Entry 5NC5 (X-ray diffraction, 3.20 A resolution); this record covers chains A and B of the 8 polymer chains in the assembly.

Chain A (and B):
Protein: Multidrug efflux pump subunit AcrB
Organism: Escherichia coli K-12
Notes: chain B of this document is another copy of the same molecule, construct and numbering; everything in this record applies to it too
UniProt: P31224 (ACRB_ECOLI); residue numbers follow UniProt; this construct covers 1-1049
Sequence (1049 residues; numbered 1 to 1049; the number before each row is that of its first residue):
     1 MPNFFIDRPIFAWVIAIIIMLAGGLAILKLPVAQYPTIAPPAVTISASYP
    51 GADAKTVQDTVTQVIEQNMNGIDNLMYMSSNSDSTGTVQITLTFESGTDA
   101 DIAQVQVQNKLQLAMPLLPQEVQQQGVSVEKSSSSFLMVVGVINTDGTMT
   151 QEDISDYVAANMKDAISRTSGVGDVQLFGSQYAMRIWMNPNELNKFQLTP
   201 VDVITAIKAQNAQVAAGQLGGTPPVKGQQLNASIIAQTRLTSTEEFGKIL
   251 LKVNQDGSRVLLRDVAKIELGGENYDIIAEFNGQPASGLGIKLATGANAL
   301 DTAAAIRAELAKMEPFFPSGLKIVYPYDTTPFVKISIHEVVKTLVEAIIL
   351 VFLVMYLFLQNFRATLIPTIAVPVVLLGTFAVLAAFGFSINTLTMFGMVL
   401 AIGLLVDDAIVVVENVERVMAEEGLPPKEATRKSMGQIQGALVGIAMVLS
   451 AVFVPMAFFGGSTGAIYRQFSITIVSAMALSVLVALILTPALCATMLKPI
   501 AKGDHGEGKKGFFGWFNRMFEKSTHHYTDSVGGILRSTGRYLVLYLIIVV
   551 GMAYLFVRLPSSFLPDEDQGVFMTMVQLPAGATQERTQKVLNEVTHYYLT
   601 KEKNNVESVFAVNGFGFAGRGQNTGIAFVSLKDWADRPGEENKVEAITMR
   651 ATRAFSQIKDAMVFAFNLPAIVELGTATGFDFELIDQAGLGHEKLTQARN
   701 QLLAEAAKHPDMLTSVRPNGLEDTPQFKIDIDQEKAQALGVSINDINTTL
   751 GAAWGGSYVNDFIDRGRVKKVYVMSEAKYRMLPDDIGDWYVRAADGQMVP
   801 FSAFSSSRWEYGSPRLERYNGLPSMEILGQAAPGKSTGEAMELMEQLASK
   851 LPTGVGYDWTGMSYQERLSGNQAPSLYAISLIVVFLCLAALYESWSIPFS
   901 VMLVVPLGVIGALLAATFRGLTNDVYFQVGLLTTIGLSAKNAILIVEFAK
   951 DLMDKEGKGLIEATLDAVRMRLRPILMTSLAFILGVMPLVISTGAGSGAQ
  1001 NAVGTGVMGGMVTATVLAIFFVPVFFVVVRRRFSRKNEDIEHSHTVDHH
Not modelled in the structure: 1045-1049 (chain B: 1034-1049)
Curated features (UniProtKB/Swiss-Prot):
  - mutagenesis: His526 (H526Y: Partially restores chloramphenicol resistance to an AcrZ G30R mutant)

Interface between chain A and chain B:
Pairs across the interface (120):
  Arg8(A) - Glu893(B)
  Pro9(A) - Glu893(B)
  Ile10(A) - Ala889(B)
  Ile10(A) - Glu893(B)  hydrogen bond (backbone-side chain)
  Ile10(A) - Ser894(B)
  Ile10(A) - Trp895(B)
  Phe11(A) - Ala890(B)  hydrophobic
  Phe11(A) - Glu893(B)  hydrogen bond (backbone-side chain)
  Trp13(A) - Trp895(B)  hydrophobic
  Val14(A) - Leu886(B)
  Ile17(A) - Leu886(B)  hydrophobic
  Leu21(A) - Ile882(B)  hydrophobic
  Leu25(A) - Ile879(B)  hydrophobic
  Asp101(A) - Asp73(B)
  Asp101(A) - Gln106(B)  hydrogen bond
  Gln104(A) - Lys110(B)
  Val105(A) - Val105(B)  hydrophobic
  Gln108(A) - Asn109(B)  hydrogen bond (side chain-backbone)
  Gln108(A) - Leu113(B)
  Gln112(A) - Gln112(B)
  Gln123(A) - Pro116(B)
  Gln124(A) - Leu117(B)
  Val127(A) - Leu113(B)
  Val129(A) - Lys110(B)  hydrogen bond (backbone-side chain)
  Lys131(A) - Asp73(B)  salt bridge
  Asp164(A) - Gln67(B)
  Asp164(A) - Asn70(B)
  Ser167(A) - Asn70(B)
  Ser167(A) - Gly71(B)  hydrogen bond (backbone-backbone)
  Arg168(A) - Met69(B)
  Arg168(A) - Asn70(B)
  Arg168(A) - Met78(B)
  Arg168(A) - Asn820(B)  hydrogen bond
  Ser170(A) - Asp73(B)
  Ser170(A) - Asn74(B)  hydrogen bond (side chain-backbone)
  Gln210(A) - Gln733(B)
  Gln213(A) - Thr56(B)  hydrogen bond
  Gln213(A) - Asp59(B)
  Gln213(A) - Thr60(B)
  Val214(A) - Asn747(B)
  Ala215(A) - Tyr49(B)  hydrophobic
  Ala215(A) - Gly51(B)
  Ala215(A) - Ala52(B)  hydrophobic
  Ala215(A) - Gly751(B)
  Ala216(A) - Gly51(B)  hydrogen bond (backbone-backbone)
  Ala216(A) - Leu750(B)  hydrophobic
  Ala216(A) - Trp754(B)
  Gly217(A) - Gly51(B)  hydrogen bond (backbone-backbone)
  Gly217(A) - Gly755(B)
  Gln218(A) - Ser84(B)  hydrogen bond (side chain-backbone)
  Gln218(A) - Trp754(B)
  Gln218(A) - Arg780(B)
  Leu219(A) - Phe727(B)  hydrophobic
  Leu219(A) - Leu782(B)
  Leu219(A) - Pro783(B)
  Gly220(A) - Gln622(B)  hydrogen bond (backbone-side chain)
  Gly220(A) - Arg780(B)  hydrogen bond (backbone-backbone)
  Gly220(A) - Met781(B)  hydrogen bond (backbone-backbone)
  Gly221(A) - Arg780(B)  hydrogen bond (backbone-side chain)
  Gly221(A) - Met781(B)
  Thr222(A) - Tyr275(B)  hydrogen bond (side chain-backbone)
  Thr222(A) - Asp276(B)  hydrogen bond
  Thr222(A) - Gln622(B)
  Thr222(A) - Met774(B)
  Thr222(A) - Arg780(B)
  Pro223(A) - Trp187(B)  hydrophobic
  Pro223(A) - Tyr275(B)
  Pro223(A) - Ala777(B)
  Pro223(A) - Arg780(B)  hydrogen bond (backbone-side chain)
  Pro224(A) - Gln584(B)
  Pro224(A) - Ala777(B)
  Val225(A) - Ala777(B)
  Val225(A) - Lys778(B)
  Val225(A) - Met781(B)
  Lys226(A) - Glu585(B)
  Gly227(A) - Glu585(B)  hydrogen bond (backbone-side chain)
  Gln228(A) - Thr583(B)  hydrogen bond (backbone-side chain)
  Gln228(A) - Met781(B)  hydrogen bond (side chain-backbone)
  Gln228(A) - Leu782(B)
  Gln229(A) - Gly581(B)
  Gln229(A) - Thr583(B)
  Gln229(A) - Arg586(B)
  Leu230(A) - Thr583(B)
  Leu230(A) - Trp809(B)  hydrophobic
  Asn231(A) - Gly581(B)
  Asn231(A) - Gln622(B)  hydrogen bond
  Ala232(A) - Trp809(B)  hydrophobic
  Ser233(A) - Ser84(B)  hydrogen bond
  Ser233(A) - Gln726(B)
  Ser233(A) - Phe727(B)  hydrogen bond (backbone-backbone)
  Ile234(A) - Phe727(B)
  Ile234(A) - Ile729(B)  hydrophobic
  Ile234(A) - Trp754(B)  hydrophobic
  Ile235(A) - Asp53(B)
  Ile235(A) - Gln726(B)
  Ile235(A) - Phe727(B)  hydrogen bond (backbone-backbone)
  Ile235(A) - Lys728(B)
  Ile235(A) - Ile729(B)  hydrogen bond (backbone-backbone)
  Ala236(A) - Lys728(B)  hydrogen bond (backbone-side chain)
  Ala236(A) - Ile729(B)
  Gln237(A) - Gln733(B)
  Gln237(A) - Asn747(B)  hydrogen bond
  Leu250(A) - Gln733(B)
  Leu250(A) - Glu734(B)
  Leu250(A) - Gln737(B)  hydrogen bond (backbone-side chain)
  Leu251(A) - Gln737(B)
  Lys252(A) - Gln737(B)
  Val253(A) - Gln737(B)
  Arg259(A) - Glu734(B)  salt bridge
  Lys312(A) - Asp858(B)  salt bridge
  Phe316(A) - Gln687(B)
  Phe316(A) - Val855(B)
  Phe316(A) - Gly856(B)
  Ile763(A) - Asp59(B)
  Gly766(A) - Gln63(B)
  Arg767(A) - Gln63(B)
  Arg767(A) - Gln67(B)
  Val768(A) - Asp59(B)
  Val768(A) - Gln63(B)  hydrogen bond (backbone-side chain)
  Val768(A) - Gln67(B)
Other interface residues (no listed pair), chain A (73 interface residues in all): Ile18, Ile102, Leu111, Met115, Gly126, Ser128, Gly171, Val172, Ala209, Thr238, Gly257, Tyr758, Arg765
Other interface residues (no listed pair), chain B (79 interface residues in all): Pro50, Glu66, Ile72, Leu75, Ile102, Ala582, Gly689, Pro725, Ile743, Asn744, Arg818, Gly854, Val883

In short:
73 residues of chain A face 79 of chain B across their interface; the contacts include 31 hydrogen bonds and 3
salt bridges. Polar contacts include Lys131(A)-Asp73(B), Arg259(A)-Glu734(B) and Lys312(A)-Asp858(B). From
UniProt: one mutagenesis site on chain A.
Chain A and chain B are both Multidrug efflux pump subunit AcrB (Escherichia coli K-12); the structure,
Crystal structure of AcrBZ in complex with antibiotic puromycin, was determined by X-ray diffraction,
deposited together with 5O66, 5NG5 and 5V5S.
